PDB entry 5VSX | X-ray diffraction, 2.10 A resolution | chain A

== Chain A ==
Name: Sacsin
Source organism: Homo sapiens
Notes: fragment: Ubl domain
UniProtKB: Q9NZJ4 (SACS_HUMAN); residue numbers follow UniProt; this construct covers 2-85
Chain sequence (89 residues; row label = number of the first residue in the row; numbers below 1 keep their minus sign (Gly-3 is residue -3)):
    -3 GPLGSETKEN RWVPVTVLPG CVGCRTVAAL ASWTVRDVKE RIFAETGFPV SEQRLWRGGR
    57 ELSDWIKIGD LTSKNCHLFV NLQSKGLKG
Not modelled in the structure: -3 to 5, 69-70, 82-85
Differences from the reference sequence: expression tag (-3 to 1)
Disulfides: Cys72 forms a disulfide with the same residue of a neighbouring copy of this chain
Disulfides: Cys17-Cys20

== Overview ==
Chain A is Sacsin (Homo sapiens); the structure, Structure of the Ubl domain of Sacsin, was determined by
X-ray diffraction together with 5VSZ, 5V44, 5V45, 5V46 and 5V47 from the same study.
